3I4X - chains A and B; structure by X-ray diffraction, 2.10 A resolution.

[Chain A (and B)]
Protein: Tryptophan dimethylallyltransferase
Source organism: Aspergillus fumigatus
Notes: EC 2.5.1.34; chain B of this document is another copy of the same molecule, construct and numbering; everything in this record applies to it too
UniProtKB: Q50EL0 (DMAW_ASPFU); residues 1-459 here = UniProt positions 1-459
Chain sequence (465 residues; numbered -5 to 459; the number before each row is that of its first residue; numbers below 1 keep their minus sign (Gly-5 is residue -5)):
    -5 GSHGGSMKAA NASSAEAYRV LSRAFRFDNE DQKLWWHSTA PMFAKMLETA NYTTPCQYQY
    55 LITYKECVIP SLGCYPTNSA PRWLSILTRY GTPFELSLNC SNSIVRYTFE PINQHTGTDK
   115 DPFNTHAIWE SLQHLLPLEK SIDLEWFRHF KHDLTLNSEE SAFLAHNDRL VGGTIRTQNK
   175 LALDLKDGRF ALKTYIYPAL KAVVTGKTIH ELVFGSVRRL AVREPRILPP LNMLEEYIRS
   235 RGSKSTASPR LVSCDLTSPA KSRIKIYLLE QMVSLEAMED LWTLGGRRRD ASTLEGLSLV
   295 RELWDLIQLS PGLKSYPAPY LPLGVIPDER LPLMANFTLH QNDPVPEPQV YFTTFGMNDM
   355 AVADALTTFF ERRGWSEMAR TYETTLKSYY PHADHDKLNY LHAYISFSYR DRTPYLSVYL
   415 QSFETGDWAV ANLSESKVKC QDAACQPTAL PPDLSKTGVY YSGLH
Not modelled in the structure: -5 to 0, 426-451, 455-459 (chain B: -5 to 2, 423-459)
Differences from the reference sequence: expression tag (-5 to 0)
Residues lining bound ligands:
  - dimethylallyl S-thiolodiphosphate (DST): Arg100, Asp178, Lys187, Tyr189, Arg257, Lys259, Tyr261, Met328, Gln343, Tyr345, Tyr398, Arg404, Tyr409, Tyr413
  - tryptophan (TRP): Ile80, Leu81, Thr82, Glu89, Thr102, Lys174, Tyr189, Tyr191, Arg244, Leu245, Met328, Tyr398, Tyr413
Reported in the primary citation:
  - binding site for dimethylallyl S-thiolodiphosphate: Arg100, Lys187, Tyr189, Arg257, Lys259, Tyr261, Gln343, Tyr345, Arg404, Tyr409, Tyr413
  - catalytic residues: Glu89, Arg100, Lys174, Tyr189, Tyr261, Tyr345, Tyr398, Tyr413
  - binding site for tryptophan: Ile80, Leu81, Glu89, Tyr191, Arg244
  - mutagenesis - K187E, R257G, K259E: decreased catalytic activity (citing earlier work)
  - mutagenesis - R100D, R100Q, K174E, K174Q: decreased catalytic activity
  - mutagenesis - E89A: abolished catalytic activity
  - specificity-determining residues: Lys174 (proposed by the authors, not directly observed)

[Chain A / chain B interface]
Contacting residue pairs (36):
  Arg163(A) - Arg324(B)  hydrogen bond (backbone-side chain)
  Arg163(A) - Ala355(B)
  Gly166(A) - Asn393(B)
  Gly167(A) - Ile320(B)
  Gly167(A) - Pro321(B)  hydrogen bond (backbone-backbone)
  Gly167(A) - Asp322(B)
  Gly167(A) - Asn393(B)
  Thr168(A) - Asp322(B)
  Ser309(A) - Tyr310(B)
  Ser309(A) - Pro311(B)
  Ser309(A) - Ala312(B)
  Ser309(A) - Pro313(B)
  Tyr310(A) - Ala312(B)
  Pro311(A) - Ala312(B)
  Ala312(A) - Ala312(B)
  Ala312(A) - Leu315(B)  hydrophobic
  Ala312(A) - Pro316(B)
  Pro313(A) - Val319(B)
  Pro313(A) - Ile320(B)
  Pro313(A) - Asp322(B)
  Tyr314(A) - Gly318(B)
  Tyr314(A) - Val319(B)
  Leu315(A) - Pro316(B)  hydrophobic
  Pro316(A) - Pro316(B)
  Pro316(A) - Leu317(B)
  Pro316(A) - Val319(B)
  Val319(A) - Asn72(B)
  Asp322(A) - Leu78(B)
  Asp322(A) - Tyr314(B)  hydrogen bond
  Val453(A) - Gly166(B)
  Val453(A) - Gly167(B)
  Val453(A) - Thr168(B)
  Val453(A) - Ile169(B)  hydrophobic
  Val453(A) - Tyr314(B)  hydrophobic
  Tyr454(A) - Gly166(B)
  Tyr454(A) - Gly167(B)
Other interface residues (no listed pair), chain A (19 interface residues in all): Leu164, Val165, Gly452
Other interface residues (no listed pair), chain B (23 interface residues in all): Asn352

[Summary]
19 residues of chain A face 23 of chain B across their interface, with 3 hydrogen bonds. Among the polar pairs
are Arg163(A)-Arg324(B), Asp322(A)-Tyr314(B) and Gly167(A)-Pro321(B). The paper reports catalytic residues
Glu89(A), Arg100(A) and Lys174(A) among others; K187E, R257G and K259E of chain A, among others, reduce
catalytic activity; 8 substitutions were tested in all.
Chain A and chain B are both Tryptophan dimethylallyltransferase (Aspergillus fumigatus); the structure,
Crystal structure of the dimethylallyl tryptophan synthase FgaPT2 from Aspergillus fumigatus in complex with
Trp and ..., was determined by X-ray diffraction (same publication as 3I4Z).
